Entry 2CY0 (X-ray diffraction, 1.90 A resolution); this record covers chains A and B.

# Chain A (and B)
Molecule: shikimate 5-dehydrogenase
Source organism: Thermus thermophilus
Notes: EC 1.1.1.25; chain B of this document is another copy of the same molecule, construct and numbering; everything in this record applies to it too
UniProtKB: Q5SJF8 (Q5SJF8_THET8); numbering as in UniProt (aligned over 1-263)
Chain sequence (263 residues; row label = number of the first residue in the row):
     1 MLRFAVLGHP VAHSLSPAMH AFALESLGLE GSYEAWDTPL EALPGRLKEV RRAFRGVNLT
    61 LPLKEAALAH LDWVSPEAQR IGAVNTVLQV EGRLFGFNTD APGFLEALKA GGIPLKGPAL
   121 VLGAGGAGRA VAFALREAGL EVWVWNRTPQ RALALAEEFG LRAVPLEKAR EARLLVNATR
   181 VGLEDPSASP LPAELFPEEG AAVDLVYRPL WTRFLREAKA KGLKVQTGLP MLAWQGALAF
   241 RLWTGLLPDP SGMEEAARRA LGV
Not modelled in the structure: 263 (chain B: fully traced)
Ligand contacts: NADP (NAP; NADP nicotinamide-adenine-dinucleotide phosphate): L61, K64, D100, G123, A124, G125, G126, A127, G128, W145, N146, R147, T148, R151, A178, T179, R180, V181, L183, L205, V206, Y207, G228, M231, L232, Q235

# How chain A and chain B interact
Residue-residue contacts (42; chain A residue first):
  M1(A) with G245(B); L246(B), hydrophobic; L247(B), hydrogen bond (side chain-backbone)
  L2(A) with T244(B); G245(B); L246(B), hydrophobic
  L29(A) with L29(B), hydrophobic; L246(B), hydrophobic
  R55(A) with R55(B); R241(B), hydrogen bond (side chain-backbone); L242(B), hydrogen bond (side chain-backbone); W243(B), hydrogen bond (side chain-backbone); T244(B); G245(B)
  D72(A) with W73(B)
  W73(A) with D72(B); W73(B); R93(B); F95(B), hydrophobic
  P76(A) with R93(B)
  E77(A) with R93(B), salt bridge
  V90(A) with F97(B), hydrophobic
  E91(A) with F97(B); N98(B)
  R93(A) with W73(B); P76(B); E77(B), salt bridge
  F95(A) with W73(B), hydrophobic; F95(B), hydrophobic
  F97(A) with V90(B), hydrophobic; E91(B)
  R241(A) with R55(B), hydrogen bond (backbone-side chain)
  L242(A) with R55(B), hydrogen bond (backbone-side chain); V90(B), hydrophobic; E91(B)
  W243(A) with R55(B), hydrogen bond (backbone-side chain); T244(B)
  T244(A) with R55(B); W243(B); T244(B)
  G245(A) with L2(B); R55(B)
Also at the interface, not in a pair above, chain A (23 interface residues in all): S75, L88, N98, T99, L246
Also at the interface, not in a pair above, chain B (24 interface residues in all): S75, L88, T99, P102

# Overview
The interface between chain A and chain B involves 23 residues on one side and 24 on the other, with 7
hydrogen bonds and 2 salt bridges. Among the polar pairs are E77(A)-R93(B), M1(A)-L247(B) and R55(A)-R241(B).
Ligands of chain A: NADP.
Chain A and chain B are both shikimate 5-dehydrogenase (Thermus thermophilus); the structure, Crystal
Structure of Shikimate 5-Dehydrogenase (AroE) from Thermus Thermophilus HB8 in complex with NADP, was
determined by X-ray diffraction together with 2D5C, 2EV9 and 1WXD from the same study.
